Entry 2UY8 (X-ray diffraction, 2.80 A resolution); this record covers chain A.

Chain A:
Name: Oxalate decarboxylase oxdc
From: Bacillus subtilis
Notes: EC 4.1.1.2
Reference sequence: O34714 (OXDC_BACSU); residue numbers follow UniProt; this construct covers 1-385
Chain sequence (385 residues; each row starts with the number of its first residue):
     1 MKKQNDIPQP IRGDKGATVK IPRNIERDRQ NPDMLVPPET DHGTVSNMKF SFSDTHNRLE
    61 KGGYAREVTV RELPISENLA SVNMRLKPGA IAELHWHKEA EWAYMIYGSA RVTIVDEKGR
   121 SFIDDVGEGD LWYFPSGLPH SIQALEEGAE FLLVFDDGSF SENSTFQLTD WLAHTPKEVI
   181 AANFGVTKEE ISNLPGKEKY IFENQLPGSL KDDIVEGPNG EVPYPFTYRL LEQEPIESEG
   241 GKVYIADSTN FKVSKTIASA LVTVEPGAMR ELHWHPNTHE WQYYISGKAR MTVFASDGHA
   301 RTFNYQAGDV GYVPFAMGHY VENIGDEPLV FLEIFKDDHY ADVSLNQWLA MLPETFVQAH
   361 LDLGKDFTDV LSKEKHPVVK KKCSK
Unresolved in the structure: 1-5, 383-385
Construct notes: engineered mutation Ala92 (Arg in O34714)
Metal / ion sites: Mn2+ site 1: His95, His97, Glu101, His140; Mn2+ site 2: His273, His275, Glu280, His319
Curated features (UniProtKB/Swiss-Prot):
  - active site: Glu333 (Proton donor)
  - binding site (Mn(2+)): His95, His97, Glu101, His140, His273, His275, Glu280, His319
  - mutagenesis: Arg270 (R270E: Leads to a 20-fold reduction of CO(2) production), Glu333 (E333A: Leads to a 25-fold reduction of activity and a 4-fold reduction of CO(2) production), Tyr340 (Y340F: Leads to a 13-fold reduction of CO(2) production)
Reported in the primary citation:
  - conformationally variable residues (side-chain flip): His97
  - Mn2+ coordination: His97
  - mutagenesis - E162D, E162Q: decreased catalytic activity (decarboxylase activity)
  - mutagenesis - T165P, E333D: decreased catalytic activity
  - mutagenesis - S164A: decreased catalytic activity on oxalate oxidase
  - mutagenesis - E162DEL/N163DEL, D297A, H299A: decreased catalytic activity on decarboxylase
  - mutagenesis - D297A, H299A: unchanged binding to oxalate
  - mutagenesis - R92A: abolished catalytic activity on oxalate oxidase
  - mutagenesis - E333D: decreased expression
  - mutagenesis - E162DEL/N163DEL/S164DEL, E333Q: abolished catalytic activity on decarboxylase
  - mutagenesis - E162DEL/N163DEL (2.5-fold): increased catalytic activity on oxidase
  - mutagenesis - E162DEL/N163DEL/S164DEL (3-fold), D297A: increased catalytic activity on oxalate oxidase
  - catalytic residues: Glu162 (proposed by the authors, not directly observed)

In short:
His95, His97, Glu101 and His140 form the Mn2+ site 1. His273, His275, Glu280 and His319 form the Mn2+ site 2.
From UniProt: active-site residue Glu333, 8 Mn2+-binding residues and 3 mutagenesis sites. The paper reports
the catalytic residue Glu162; E162DEL/N163DEL, D297A and H299A reduce catalytic activity on decarboxylase; 11
substitutions were tested in all.
Chain A is Oxalate decarboxylase oxdc (Bacillus subtilis); the structure, R92A mutant of Bacillus subtilis
Oxalate Decarboxylase OxdC, was determined by X-ray diffraction (same publication as 2UY9, 2UYA and 2UYB).
